PDB entry 7MUD | electron microscopy, 2.80 A resolution | chains CD and Cd of the 130 polymer chains in the assembly

# Chain CD (and Cd)
Name: DotD
Source organism: Legionella pneumophila
Notes: chain Cd of this document is another copy of the same molecule, construct and numbering; everything in this record applies to it too
UniProt: O52183 (O52183_LEGPN); residues 1-163 here = UniProt positions 1-163
Chain sequence (163 residues; row label = number of the first residue in the row):
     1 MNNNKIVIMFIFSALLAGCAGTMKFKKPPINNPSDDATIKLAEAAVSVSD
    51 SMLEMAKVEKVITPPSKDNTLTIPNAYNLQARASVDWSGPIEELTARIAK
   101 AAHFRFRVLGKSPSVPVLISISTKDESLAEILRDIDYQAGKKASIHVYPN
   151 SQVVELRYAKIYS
Not modelled in the structure: 1-23, 163 (chain Cd: 1-24, 161-163)
Reported in the primary citation:
  - post-translational modification sites: Cys-19 (citing earlier work)

# How chain CD and chain Cd interact
Contacting residue pairs - 54 pairs, chain CD then chain Cd:
  Asn-31(CD) with Ser-34(Cd)
  Asn-32(CD) with Ser-34(Cd), hydrogen bond; Asp-35(Cd)
  Pro-33(CD) with Asp-35(Cd)
  Ser-34(CD) with Asp-35(Cd), hydrogen bond; Asp-36(Cd), hydrogen bond
  Thr-38(CD) with Ala-37(Cd); Thr-38(Cd)
  Ile-39(CD) with Ala-37(Cd), hydrophobic
  Leu-41(CD) with Leu-41(Cd)
  Ala-42(CD) with Ala-37(Cd); Leu-41(Cd)
  Ala-45(CD) with Leu-41(Cd), hydrophobic; Ala-44(Cd), hydrophobic
  Val-46(CD) with Lys-40(Cd)
  Ser-49(CD) with Ser-47(Cd); Val-48(Cd)
  Met-52(CD) with Ser-51(Cd), hydrogen bond (backbone-side chain); Met-52(Cd), hydrophobic
  Met-55(CD) with Met-55(Cd), hydrophobic
  Ala-56(CD) with Ser-51(Cd)
  Glu-59(CD) with Glu-59(Cd)
  Lys-60(CD) with Val-58(Cd)
  Thr-63(CD) with Val-58(Cd)
  Lys-67(CD) with Ile-62(Cd); Pro-64(Cd)
  Asp-68(CD) with Ile-62(Cd)
  Asn-69(CD) with Ile-62(Cd)
  Thr-72(CD) with Thr-63(Cd)
  Arg-105(CD) with Glu-130(Cd), salt bridge
  Arg-107(CD) with Glu-130(Cd), salt bridge
  Leu-109(CD) with Arg-133(Cd); Asp-134(Cd); Tyr-137(Cd), hydrophobic
  Gly-110(CD) with Asp-134(Cd), hydrogen bond (backbone-side chain); Tyr-137(Cd)
  Lys-111(CD) with Ser-120(Cd); Gln-138(Cd)
  Asp-136(CD) with Lys-60(Cd), salt bridge
  Tyr-137(CD) with Ala-56(Cd); Lys-57(Cd); Lys-60(Cd)
  Gly-140(CD) with Lys-60(Cd), hydrogen bond (backbone-side chain)
  Lys-141(CD) with Val-61(Cd)
  Ala-143(CD) with Lys-60(Cd)
  Ser-144(CD) with Lys-60(Cd)
  Tyr-148(CD) with Arg-133(Cd), hydrogen bond
  Glu-155(CD) with Arg-133(Cd), salt bridge
  Arg-157(CD) with Asp-68(Cd), salt bridge; Thr-70(Cd); Arg-133(Cd); Tyr-137(Cd)
  Tyr-158(CD) with Tyr-137(Cd), hydrogen bond (backbone-side chain)
  Lys-160(CD) with Tyr-137(Cd)
Also at the interface, not in a pair above, chain CD (44 interface residues in all): Asp-35, Val-48, Leu-53, Pro-65, Leu-71, Val-108, Ala-159
Also at the interface, not in a pair above, chain Cd (35 interface residues in all): Ile-39, Leu-53, Pro-65, Leu-118, Gly-140

# Summary
The interface between chain CD and chain Cd involves 44 residues on one side and 35 on the other; the contacts
include 8 hydrogen bonds and 5 salt bridges. Polar pairs include Arg-105(CD)/Glu-130(Cd),
Arg-107(CD)/Glu-130(Cd) and Asp-136(CD)/Lys-60(Cd). The paper reports a modification site at Cys-19(CD).
Both chains are DotD (Legionella pneumophila). Entry 7MUD (Legionella pneumophila Dot/Icm T4SS OMC) was
determined by electron microscopy, deposited together with 7MUC, 7MUE, 7MUQ, 7MUS, 7MUV, 7MUW and 7MUY.
